4W5Q - chains A and B of the 3 polymer chains in the assembly; structure by X-ray diffraction, 3.10 A resolution.

# Chain A
Protein: Protein argonaute-2
Source organism: Homo sapiens
Notes: EC 3.1.26.-
UniProt: Q9UKV8 (AGO2_HUMAN); residues 1-859 here = UniProt positions 1-859
Amino-acid sequence (859 residues; each row starts with the number of its first residue):
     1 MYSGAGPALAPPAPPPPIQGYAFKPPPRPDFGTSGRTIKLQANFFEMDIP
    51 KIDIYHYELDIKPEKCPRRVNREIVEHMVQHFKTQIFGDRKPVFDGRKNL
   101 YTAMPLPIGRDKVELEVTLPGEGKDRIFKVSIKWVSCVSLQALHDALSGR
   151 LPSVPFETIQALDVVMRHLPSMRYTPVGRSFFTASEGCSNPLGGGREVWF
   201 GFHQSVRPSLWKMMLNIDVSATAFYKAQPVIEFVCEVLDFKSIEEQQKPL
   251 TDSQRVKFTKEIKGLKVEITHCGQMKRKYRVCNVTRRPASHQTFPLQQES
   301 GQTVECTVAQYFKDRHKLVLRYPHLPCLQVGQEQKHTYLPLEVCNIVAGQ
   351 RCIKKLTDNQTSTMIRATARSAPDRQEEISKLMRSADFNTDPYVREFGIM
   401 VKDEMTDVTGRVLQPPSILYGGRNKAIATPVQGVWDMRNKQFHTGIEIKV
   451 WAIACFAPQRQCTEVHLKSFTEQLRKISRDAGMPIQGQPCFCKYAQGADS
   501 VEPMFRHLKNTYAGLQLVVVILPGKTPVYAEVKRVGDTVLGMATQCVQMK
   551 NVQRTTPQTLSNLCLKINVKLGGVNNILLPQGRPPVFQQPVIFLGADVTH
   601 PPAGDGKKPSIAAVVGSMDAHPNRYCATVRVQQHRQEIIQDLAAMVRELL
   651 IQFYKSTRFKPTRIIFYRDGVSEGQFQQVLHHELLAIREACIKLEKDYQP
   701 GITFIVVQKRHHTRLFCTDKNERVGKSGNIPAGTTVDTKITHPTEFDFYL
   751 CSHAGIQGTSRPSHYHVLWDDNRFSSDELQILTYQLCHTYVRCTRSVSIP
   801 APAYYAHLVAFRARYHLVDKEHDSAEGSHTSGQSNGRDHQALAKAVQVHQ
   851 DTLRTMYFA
Not modelled in the structure: 1-21, 121-126, 270-275, 297-303, 822-837
Sequence notes: engineered mutation Asp387 (Ser in Q9UKV8)
Metal / ion sites: Mg2+: Asp597, Val598
Ligand contacts:
  - phenol (IPH), molecule 1: Gly536, Asp537, Gly541, Met542, Ala543, Thr544, Lys570, Asp851, Thr852, Thr855, Met856, Tyr857
  - phenol (IPH), molecule 2: Phe587, Gln589, Pro590, Val591, Asp619, Ala620, Phe653, Phe659
  - phenol (IPH), molecule 3: Leu650, Ile651, Tyr654, Lys660, Pro661, Leu694, Glu695, Tyr698
  - phenol (IPH), molecule 4: Arg688, Cys691, Ile692, Tyr698, Gln699, Pro700, Ile702, Asp771
Swiss-Prot annotation at these positions:
  - region: Tyr311 to His316 (Interaction with guide RNA), Phe587 to Pro590 (Interaction with GW182 family members), Leu650 to Lys660 (Interaction with GW182 family members), Lys709, Arg710 (Interaction with guide RNA), His753 to Arg761 (Interaction with guide RNA), Tyr790 to Arg812 (Interaction with guide RNA)
  - binding site (a divalent metal cation): Asp597, Asp669, His807
  - modified residue: Tyr2 (3'-nitrotyrosine), Pro700 (4-hydroxyproline), Ser824 (Phosphoserine), Ser828 (Phosphoserine), Ser831 (Phosphoserine), Ser834 (Phosphoserine)
  - natural variant: Leu192 (L192P: In LESKRES), Gly201 (G201C: In LESKRES; G201V: In LESKRES), His203 (H203Q: In LESKRES), Thr357 (T357M: In LESKRES), Met364 (M364T: In LESKRES), Ala367 (A367P: In LESKRES), Gly573 (G573S: In LESKRES), Gly733 (G733R: In LESKRES), Cys751 (C751Y: In LESKRES), Ser760 (S760R: In LESKRES)
  - mutagenesis: Leu140 (L140W: No effect), Phe470 (F470V: No effect on miRNA-binding or target mRNA cleavage. Abrogates binding to the 7-methylguanosine cap of mRNA and prevents inhibition of translation. Abolishes interaction with TNRC6C ...), Phe505 (F505V: No effect on miRNA-binding or target mRNA cleavage. Abrogates binding to the 7-methylguanosine cap of mRNA and prevents inhibition of translation and abolishes interaction with TNRC6C ...), Lys533 (K533A: Impairs RNA cleavage), Gln545 (Q545A: Impairs RNA cleavage), Lys570 (K570A: Impairs RNA cleavage), Asp597 (D597A: Abrogates RNA cleavage but does not affect binding to siRNA or translational repression), Gln633 (Q633A: No effect; Q633R: Abrogates RNA cleavage. Binds siRNA), His634 (H634P/A: Abrogates RNA cleavage. Binds siRNA), Asp669 (D669A: Abrogates RNA cleavage but does not affect binding to siRNA), Glu673 (E673A: Impairs RNA cleavage; E673G: No effect on RNA cleavage), Phe676 (F676A/I/M/R/Y: Impairs RNA cleavage; F676V: Abrogates RNA cleavage), 6 further mutagenesis entries in UniProt
From the paper describing this entry:
  - mutagenesis - F811A: unchanged binding to full-length target RNAs
  - catalytic residues: Asp669 (proposed by the authors, not directly observed)

# Chain B
Molecule: 21-nt RNA strand
Sequence (21 nucleotides; numbered 1 to 21; the number before each row is that of its first residue):
     1 UUCACAUUGCCCAAGUCUCUU
Not modelled in the structure: 19-21
Metal / ion sites: Mg2+ near A13 (its only coordinating residue here)

# How chain A and chain B interact
Contacting residue pairs - 82 pairs, chain A then chain B:
  Lys65(A) - C17(B)  sugar contact
  Cys66(A) - C17(B)  base contact
  Pro67(A) - U16(B)  phosphate contact
  Pro67(A) - C17(B)  base contact
  Arg68(A) - A14(B)  salt bridge to the phosphate
  Arg68(A) - G15(B)  salt bridge to the phosphate
  Arg69(A) - U16(B)  salt bridge to the phosphate
  Val177(A) - A14(B)  sugar contact
  Gly178(A) - A13(B)  sugar contact
  Gly178(A) - A14(B)  hydrogen bond to the sugar
  Arg179(A) - C12(B)  hydrogen bond to the base
  Arg179(A) - A13(B)  hydrogen bond to the sugar
  Arg280(A) - C17(B)  salt bridge to the phosphate
  Arg351(A) - G9(B)  salt bridge to the phosphate
  Ile365(A) - U7(B)  base contact
  Thr368(A) - U7(B)  sugar contact
  Arg375(A) - U7(B)  salt bridge to the phosphate
  Leu522(A) - U1(B)  base contact
  Gly524(A) - U1(B)  hydrogen bond to the base
  Lys525(A) - U1(B)  base contact
  Thr526(A) - U1(B)  hydrogen bond to the base
  Tyr529(A) - U1(B)  stacking on the base
  Lys533(A) - U1(B)  salt bridge to the phosphate
  Thr544(A) - U1(B)  phosphate contact
  Gln545(A) - U1(B)  hydrogen bond to the phosphate
  Cys546(A) - U1(B)  hydrogen bond to the phosphate
  Val547(A) - U1(B)  phosphate contact
  Val547(A) - U2(B)  phosphate contact
  Gln548(A) - U1(B)  hydrogen bond to the sugar
  Gln548(A) - U2(B)  hydrogen bond to the phosphate
  Asn551(A) - U2(B)  hydrogen bond to the phosphate
  Thr559(A) - U2(B)  hydrogen bond to the base
  Asn562(A) - U2(B)  hydrogen bond to the base
  Asn562(A) - C3(B)  sugar contact
  Leu563(A) - U2(B)  sugar contact
  Lys566(A) - U1(B)  salt bridge to the phosphate
  Lys566(A) - U2(B)  sugar contact
  Lys566(A) - C3(B)  salt bridge to the phosphate
  Lys570(A) - U1(B)  salt bridge to the phosphate
  Val598(A) - C10(B)  base contact
  Thr599(A) - C10(B)  base contact
  His600(A) - C10(B)  hydrogen bond to the base
  His600(A) - C11(B)  hydrogen bond to the sugar
  Pro601(A) - C10(B)  sugar contact
  Pro602(A) - G9(B)  sugar contact
  Ala603(A) - G9(B)  hydrogen bond to the sugar
  Ala603(A) - C10(B)  phosphate contact
  Arg635(A) - C10(B)  sugar contact
  Arg635(A) - C11(B)  salt bridge to the phosphate
  Glu637(A) - C11(B)  sugar contact
  Gly670(A) - C11(B)  base contact
  Ser672(A) - C11(B)  hydrogen bond to the base
  Ser672(A) - C12(B)  sugar contact
  Gly674(A) - C12(B)  sugar contact
  Gln675(A) - C11(B)  hydrogen bond to the sugar
  Lys709(A) - A6(B)  salt bridge to the phosphate
  Arg710(A) - U8(B)  base contact
  Arg710(A) - G9(B)  hydrogen bond to the base
  Arg710(A) - C10(B)  base contact
  Arg714(A) - U7(B)  salt bridge to the phosphate
  His753(A) - C5(B)  hydrogen bond to the phosphate
  His753(A) - A6(B)  salt bridge to the phosphate
  Gly755(A) - C5(B)  sugar contact
  Ile756(A) - C5(B)  hydrogen bond to the sugar
  Gln757(A) - C5(B)  sugar contact
  Gln757(A) - A6(B)  hydrogen bond to the sugar
  Gly758(A) - A6(B)  sugar contact
  Thr759(A) - A6(B)  sugar contact
  Ser760(A) - A6(B)  phosphate contact
  Arg761(A) - A6(B)  hydrogen bond to the phosphate
  Arg761(A) - U7(B)  salt bridge to the phosphate
  Arg761(A) - U8(B)  salt bridge to the phosphate
  Tyr790(A) - A4(B)  hydrogen bond to the phosphate
  Arg792(A) - C3(B)  salt bridge to the phosphate
  Arg792(A) - A4(B)  salt bridge to the phosphate
  Cys793(A) - C3(B)  sugar contact
  Cys793(A) - A4(B)  sugar contact
  Arg795(A) - A4(B)  hydrogen bond to the sugar
  Ser798(A) - C5(B)  hydrogen bond to the phosphate
  Tyr804(A) - A4(B)  sugar contact
  Tyr804(A) - C5(B)  hydrogen bond to the phosphate
  Arg812(A) - U1(B)  salt bridge to the phosphate
Also at the interface, not in a pair above, chain A (70 interface residues in all): Val70, Arg97, Pro176, Gln558, Val671, Ala754, Val797, Phe811, Tyr815, Ala859

# In short
The interface between chain A and chain B involves 70 residues on one side and 17 on the other, with 26
hydrogen bonds, 19 salt bridges and 1 aromatic stacking contact. Among the polar pairs are Arg179(A)-C12(B),
Gly524(A)-U1(B) and Thr526(A)-U1(B). From the paper: the catalytic residue Asp669(A); F811A of chain A leaves
binding to full-length target RNAs unchanged.
Here chain A is Protein argonaute-2 (Homo sapiens) and chain B is a 21-nt RNA strand. Entry 4W5Q (The Crystal
Structure of Human Argonaute2 Bound to a Guide and Target RNA Containing Seed Pairing ...) was determined by
X-ray diffraction (same publication as 4W5N, 4W5O, 4W5R and 4W5T).
